Entry 1KX4 (X-ray diffraction, 2.60 A resolution); this record covers chains I and C of the 10 polymer chains in the assembly.

Chain I:
Molecule: 5'(ATCTCCAAATATCCCTTGCGGATCGTAGAAAAAGTGTGTCAAACTGCGCTATCAAAGGGAAACTTCAACTGAATTCAGTTGAAGTTTCCCTTTGATAGCGCAGTTTGACACACTTTTTCTACGATCCGCAAGGGATATTTGGAGAT)3' (146-nt DNA)
From: Homo sapiens
Sequence (146 nucleotides; numbered -72 to 73; the number before each row is that of its first residue; numbers below 1 keep their minus sign (DA-72 is residue -72)):
   -72 ATCTCCAAATATCCCTTGCGGATCGTAGAAAAAGTGTGTCAAACTGCGCT
   -22 ATCAAAGGGAAACTTCAACTGAATTCAGTTGAAGTTTCCCTTTGATAGCG
    28 CAGTTTGACACACTTTTTCTACGATCCGCAAGGGATATTTGGAGAT
Ion coordination: Mn2+ site 1 near DG-53 (its only coordinating residue here); Mn2+ site 2 near DG-14 (its only coordinating residue here); Mn2+ site 3 near DG27 (its only coordinating residue here)

Chain C:
Molecule: histone H2A.1
From: Xenopus laevis
Reference sequence: P06897 (H2A1_XENLA); aligned to UniProt positions 1-128 over residues 1-128 (the alignment contains insertions or deletions, so no single offset holds)
Amino-acid sequence (128 residues; row label = number of the first residue in the row):
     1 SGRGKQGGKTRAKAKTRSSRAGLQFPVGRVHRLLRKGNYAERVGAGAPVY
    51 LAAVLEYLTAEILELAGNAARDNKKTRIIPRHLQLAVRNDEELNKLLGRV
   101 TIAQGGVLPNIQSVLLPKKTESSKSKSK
Unresolved in the structure: 1-15, 119-128
Sequence notes: variant Arg99 (Gly in P06897); conflict Ser123 (Ala in P06897)
UniProt features mapped onto this chain:
  - modified residue (N6-(2-hydroxyisobutyryl)lysine): Lys75, Lys119

How chain I and chain C interact:
Contacting residue pairs (9):
  DC-54(I) - Arg77(C)  hydrogen bond to the sugar
  DA-44(I) - Gly28(C)  sugar contact
  DA-44(I) - Arg29(C)  phosphate contact
  DA-44(I) - Arg32(C)  salt bridge to the phosphate
  DA-43(I) - Thr16(C)  phosphate contact
  DA-43(I) - Arg17(C)  salt bridge to the phosphate
  DA-43(I) - Gly28(C)  phosphate contact
  DG-35(I) - Glu41(C)  sugar contact
  DG-35(I) - Arg42(C)  hydrogen bond to the sugar
Also at the interface, not in a pair above, chain I (8 interface residues in all): DG-53, DG-45, DA-42, DG-37
Also at the interface, not in a pair above, chain C (9 interface residues in all): Arg20

Summary:
The interface between chain I and chain C involves 8 residues on one side and 9 on the other, with 2 hydrogen
bonds and 2 salt bridges. Among the polar pairs are DC-54(I)-Arg77(C), DG-35(I)-Arg42(C) and
DA-44(I)-Arg32(C).
Here chain I is
5'(ATCTCCAAATATCCCTTGCGGATCGTAGAAAAAGTGTGTCAAACTGCGCTATCAAAGGGAAACTTCAACTGAATTCAGTTGAAGTTTCCCTTTGATAGCGCAGTTTGACACACTTTTTCTACGATCCGCAAGGGATATTTGGAGAT)3'
(146-nt DNA) (Homo sapiens) and chain C is histone H2A.1 (Xenopus laevis). Entry 1KX4 (X-Ray Structure of the
Nucleosome Core Particle, NCP146b, at 2.6 A Resolution) was determined by X-ray diffraction, deposited
together with 1KX3.
